1W96 - chain A; structure by X-ray diffraction, 1.80 A resolution.

# Chain A
Molecule: Acetyl-coenzyme A carboxylase
Organism: Saccharomyces cerevisiae
Notes: EC 6.4.1.2; fragment: biotin carboxylase domain, residues 13-566
UniProt: Q00955 (COAC_YEAST); residue numbers follow UniProt; this construct covers 13-566
Sequence (554 residues; numbered 13 to 566; the number before each row is that of its first residue):
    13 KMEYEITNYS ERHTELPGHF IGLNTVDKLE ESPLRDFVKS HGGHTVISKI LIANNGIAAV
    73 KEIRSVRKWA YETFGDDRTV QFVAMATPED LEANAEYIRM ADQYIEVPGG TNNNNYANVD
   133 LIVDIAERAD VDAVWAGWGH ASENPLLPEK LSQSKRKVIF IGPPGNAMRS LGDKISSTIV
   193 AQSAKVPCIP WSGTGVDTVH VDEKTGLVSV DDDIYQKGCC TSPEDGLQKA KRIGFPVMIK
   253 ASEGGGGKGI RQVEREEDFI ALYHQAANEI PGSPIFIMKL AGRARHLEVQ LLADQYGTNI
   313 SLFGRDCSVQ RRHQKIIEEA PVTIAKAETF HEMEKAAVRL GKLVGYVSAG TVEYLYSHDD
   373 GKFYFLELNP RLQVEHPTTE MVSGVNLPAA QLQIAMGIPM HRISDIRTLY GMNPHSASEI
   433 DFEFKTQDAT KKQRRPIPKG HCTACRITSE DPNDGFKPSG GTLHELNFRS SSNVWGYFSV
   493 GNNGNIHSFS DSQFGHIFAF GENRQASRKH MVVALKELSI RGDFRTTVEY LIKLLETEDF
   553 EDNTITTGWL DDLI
Unresolved in the structure: 13, 535-538
Residues lining bound ligands: soraphen a (S1A): Ile69, Val72, Lys73, Arg76, Ser77, Lys80, Pro389, Glu392, Met393, Gly396, Val397, Asn398, Pro400, Cys454, Glu477, Asn485, Val486, Trp487, Phe510, Ala511, Phe512
What the authors report for this chain:
  - contacts within the chain: Lys73-Glu392, Arg76-Glu477
  - binding site for soraphen a: Lys73, Arg76, Ser77, Met393, Trp487
  - mutagenesis - I69E, K73R (500-fold), E477R, N485G: decreased binding to soraphen a
  - mutagenesis - S77Y: abolished binding to soraphen a
  - mutagenesis - F510I: unchanged binding to soraphen a

# In short
Ligands of chain A: soraphen a. From the paper: a binding site for soraphen a at Lys73, Arg76 and Ser77 among
others; I69E, K73R and E477R, among others, reduce binding to soraphen a; 6 substitutions were tested in all.
Chain A is Acetyl-coenzyme A carboxylase (Saccharomyces cerevisiae); the structure, Crystal Structure of
Biotin Carboxylase Domain of Acetyl-coenzyme A Carboxylase from Saccharomyces cerevisiae in Complex with ...,
was determined by X-ray diffraction (same publication as 1W93).
